PDB entry 7M7G | electron microscopy, 4.10 A resolution (low resolution: residue-level contacts below are approximate; hydrogen-bond / salt-bridge calls are withheld) | chains A and B of the 6 polymer chains in the assembly

# Chain A (and B)
Molecule: EryAI, 6-deoxyerythronolide-B synthase EryA3, modules 5 and 6 chimera
Organism: Saccharopolyspora erythraea
Notes: EC 2.3.1.94; fragment: EryA1  + EryA3; chain B of this document is another copy of the same molecule, construct and numbering; everything in this record applies to it too
UniProtKB: chimeric construct of Q5UNP6, Q03133: residues 32-1485 from Q5UNP6 (Q5UNP6_SACER) positions 557-2010 (UniProt number = residue number + 525); residues 1491-1767 from Q03133 positions 2896-3172 (UniProt number = residue number + 1405)
Sequence (1784 residues; row label = number of the first residue in the row):
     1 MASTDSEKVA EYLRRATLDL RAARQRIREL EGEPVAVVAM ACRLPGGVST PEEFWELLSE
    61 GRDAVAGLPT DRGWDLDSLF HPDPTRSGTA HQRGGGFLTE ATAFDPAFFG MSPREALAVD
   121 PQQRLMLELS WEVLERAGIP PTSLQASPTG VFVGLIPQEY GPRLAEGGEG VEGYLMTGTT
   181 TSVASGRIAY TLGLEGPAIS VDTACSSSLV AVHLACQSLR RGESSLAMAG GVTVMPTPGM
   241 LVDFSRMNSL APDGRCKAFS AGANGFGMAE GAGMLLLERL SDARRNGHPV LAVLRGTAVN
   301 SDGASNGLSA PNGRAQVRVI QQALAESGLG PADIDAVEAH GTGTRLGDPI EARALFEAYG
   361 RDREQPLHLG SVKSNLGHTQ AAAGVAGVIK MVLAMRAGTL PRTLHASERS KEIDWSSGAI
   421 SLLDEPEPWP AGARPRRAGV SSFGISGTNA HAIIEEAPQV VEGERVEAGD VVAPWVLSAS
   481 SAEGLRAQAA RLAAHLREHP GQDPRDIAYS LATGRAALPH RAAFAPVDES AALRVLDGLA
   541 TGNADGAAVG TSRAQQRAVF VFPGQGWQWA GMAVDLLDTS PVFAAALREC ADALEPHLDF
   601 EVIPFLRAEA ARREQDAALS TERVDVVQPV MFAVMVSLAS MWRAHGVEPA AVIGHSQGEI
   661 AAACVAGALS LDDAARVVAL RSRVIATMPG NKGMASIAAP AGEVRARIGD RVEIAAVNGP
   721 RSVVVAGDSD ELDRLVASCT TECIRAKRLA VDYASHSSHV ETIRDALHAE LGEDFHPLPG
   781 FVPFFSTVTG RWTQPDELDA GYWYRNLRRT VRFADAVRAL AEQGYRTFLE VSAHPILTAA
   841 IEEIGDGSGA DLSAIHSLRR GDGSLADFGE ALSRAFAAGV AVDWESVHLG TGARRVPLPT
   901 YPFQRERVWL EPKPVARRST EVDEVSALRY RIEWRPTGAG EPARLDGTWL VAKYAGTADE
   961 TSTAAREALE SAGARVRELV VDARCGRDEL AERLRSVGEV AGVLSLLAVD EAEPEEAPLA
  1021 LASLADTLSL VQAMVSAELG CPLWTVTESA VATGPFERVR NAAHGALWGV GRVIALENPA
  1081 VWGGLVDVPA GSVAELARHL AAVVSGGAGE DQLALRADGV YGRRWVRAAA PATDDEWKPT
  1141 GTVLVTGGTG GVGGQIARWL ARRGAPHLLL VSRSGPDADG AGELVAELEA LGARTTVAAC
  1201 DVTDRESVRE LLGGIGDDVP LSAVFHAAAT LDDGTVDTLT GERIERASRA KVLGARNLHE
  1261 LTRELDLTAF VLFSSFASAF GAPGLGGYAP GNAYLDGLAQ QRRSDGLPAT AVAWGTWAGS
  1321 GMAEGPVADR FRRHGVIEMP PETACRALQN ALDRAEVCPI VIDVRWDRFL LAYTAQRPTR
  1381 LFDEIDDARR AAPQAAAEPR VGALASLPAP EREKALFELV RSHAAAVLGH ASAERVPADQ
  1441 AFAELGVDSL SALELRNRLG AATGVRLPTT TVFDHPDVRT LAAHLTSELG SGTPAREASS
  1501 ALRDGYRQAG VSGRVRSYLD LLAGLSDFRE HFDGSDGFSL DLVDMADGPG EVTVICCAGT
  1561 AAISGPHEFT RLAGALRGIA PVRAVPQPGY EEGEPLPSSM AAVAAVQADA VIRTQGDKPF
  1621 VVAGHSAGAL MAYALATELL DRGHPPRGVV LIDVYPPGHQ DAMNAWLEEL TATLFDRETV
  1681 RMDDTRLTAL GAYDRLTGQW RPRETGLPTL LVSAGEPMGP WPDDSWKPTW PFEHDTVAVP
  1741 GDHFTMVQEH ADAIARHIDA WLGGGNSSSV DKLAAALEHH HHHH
Not modelled in the structure: 667-674, 768-783, 1126-1135, 1391-1784 (chain B: 1126-1136, 1391-1784)
Sequence notes: expression tag (1-31, 1768-1784); linker (1486-1490)
Curated features (UniProtKB/Swiss-Prot):
  - active site: Ser1626 (Nucleophile), His1743 (Proton acceptor)
  - binding site (substrate): Thr1560, Ala1627, Asp1653
Reported in the primary citation:
  - conformationally variable residues (domain motion): Thr551 to Gln555, Arg860 to Ser864

# How chain A and chain B interact
Contacting residue pairs (179; chain A residue first):
  Thr4(A) with Asp5(B)
  Asp5(A) with Asp5(B); Ser6(B)
  Ser6(A) with Asp5(B)
  Val9(A) with Ser6(B); Val9(B); Leu13(B)
  Ala10(A) with Val9(B)
  Tyr12(A) with Leu13(B)
  Leu13(A) with Val9(B); Tyr12(B); Leu13(B); Ala16(B)
  Ala16(A) with Leu13(B); Ala16(B); Thr17(B)
  Thr17(A) with Ala16(B)
  Asp19(A) with Leu20(B); Arg24(B)
  Leu20(A) with Asp19(B); Leu20(B); Ala23(B)
  Ala23(A) with Leu20(B); Ala23(B); Ile27(B)
  Arg24(A) with Asp19(B)
  Arg26(A) with Ile27(B); Glu31(B)
  Ile27(A) with Ala23(B); Arg26(B); Ile27(B)
  Leu30(A) with Ile27(B); Leu30(B); Glu31(B)
  Glu31(A) with Arg26(B); Leu30(B)
  Ser87(A) with Gly167(B); Gly168(B); Glu172(B)
  Gly88(A) with Ala165(B)
  Gln145(A) with Ala304(B)
  Ala146(A) with Arg314(B)
  Ile156(A) with Thr180(B); Ser182(B)
  Pro157(A) with Thr180(B); Thr181(B)
  Glu159(A) with Arg163(B); Leu164(B)
  Gly161(A) with Arg163(B)
  Pro162(A) with Arg163(B)
  Arg163(A) with Glu159(B); Gly161(B); Arg163(B); Pro912(B); Pro914(B)
  Leu164(A) with Glu159(B); Gly239(B); Val242(B); Asp243(B)
  Ala165(A) with Gly88(B); Pro238(B); Gly239(B); Val242(B)
  Glu166(A) with Ser87(B); Ala916(B); Arg917(B)
  Gly167(A) with Ser87(B)
  Gly168(A) with Ser87(B)
  Glu172(A) with Ser87(B); Asp243(B); Arg246(B)
  Gly173(A) with Asp243(B); Arg246(B); Met247(B)
  Tyr174(A) with Asp243(B)
  Leu175(A) with Asp243(B)
  Met176(A) with Met240(B); Asp243(B); Phe244(B)
  Thr180(A) with Ile156(B)
  Thr181(A) with Pro157(B); Asp202(B)
  Ser182(A) with Asp202(B); Ala204(B); Ser446(B)
  Val183(A) with Ser446(B)
  Gly186(A) with Ser446(B)
  Arg187(A) with Leu308(B)
  Ala189(A) with Ser301(B); Gly303(B)
  Tyr190(A) with Gly303(B); Ala304(B); Ser305(B); Gly307(B); Leu308(B)
  Gly193(A) with Gly303(B); Ala304(B)
  Leu194(A) with Ser301(B); Gly303(B)
  Glu195(A) with Asn300(B); Ser301(B); Arg314(B); Ala315(B); Arg318(B)
  Gly196(A) with Ser301(B)
  Pro197(A) with Val299(B)
  Ala198(A) with Thr203(B); Thr448(B)
  Ile199(A) with Val201(B); Thr203(B); Val210(B)
  Ser200(A) with Val201(B); Asp202(B)
  Val201(A) with Ser200(B)
  Asp202(A) with Thr181(B); Ser182(B); Ser200(B); Asp202(B)
  Thr203(A) with Ser182(B); Ala198(B); Ile199(B)
  Ala204(A) with Ser182(B)
  Val210(A) with Ile199(B)
  His213(A) with Arg221(B); Glu223(B)
  Leu214(A) with Leu214(B)
  Gln217(A) with Arg221(B)
  Arg221(A) with His213(B); Gln217(B)
  Glu223(A) with His213(B); Val299(B)
  Gly239(A) with Leu164(B); Ala165(B)
  Met240(A) with Met176(B); Thr180(B)
  Val242(A) with Leu164(B)
  Asp243(A) with Leu164(B); Glu172(B); Gly173(B); Met176(B)
  Phe244(A) with Met176(B)
  Arg246(A) with Glu172(B); Gly173(B)
  Met247(A) with Gly173(B); Met176(B)
  Val299(A) with Pro197(B); Glu223(B)
  Asn300(A) with Glu195(B); Gly196(B)
  Ser301(A) with Ala189(B); Leu194(B); Glu195(B); Gly196(B); Ala198(B)
  Asp302(A) with Glu195(B)
  Gly303(A) with Ala189(B); Tyr190(B); Gly193(B); Leu194(B); Glu195(B)
  Ala304(A) with Tyr190(B); Gly193(B)
  Ser305(A) with Tyr190(B)
  Gly307(A) with Tyr190(B)
  Leu308(A) with Thr177(B); Val183(B); Gly186(B); Arg187(B); Tyr190(B)
  Asn312(A) with Glu195(B)
  Ala315(A) with Glu195(B)
  Arg318(A) with Glu195(B)
  Gln322(A) with Glu223(B)
  Ser446(A) with Ser182(B); Val183(B); Gly186(B)
  Thr448(A) with Ala198(B)
  Gln556(A) with Ala304(B)
  Glu648(A) with Ala304(B)
Other interface residues (no listed pair), chain A (95 interface residues in all): Thr85, Glu169, Thr177, Pro238, Ala298, Arg314, Arg557, Asp923
Other interface residues (no listed pair), chain B (96 interface residues in all): Ala10, Thr85, Gln145, Ala146, Pro162, Leu175, Thr179, Ala298, Asp302, Asn306, Asn312, Gln322, Ile445, Lys913, Asp923

# Summary
95 residues of chain A face 96 of chain B across their interface. From UniProt: active-site residues
Ser1626(A) and His1743(A) and 3 substrate-binding residues on chain A. From the paper: conformational
variability at Thr551(A) and Arg860(A).
Both chains are EryAI, 6-deoxyerythronolide-B synthase EryA3, modules 5 and 6 chimera (Saccharopolyspora
erythraea). Entry 7M7G (6-Deoxyerythronolide B synthase (DEBS) module 1 in complex with antibody fragment 1B2:
State 2) was determined by electron microscopy together with 7M7E, 7M7F, 7M7H, 7M7I and 7M7J from the same
study.
